8SPB - chains b and c of the 6 polymer chains in the assembly; structure by electron microscopy, 3.20 A resolution.

Chain b:
Molecule: Caspase-4 subunit p10
Organism: Homo sapiens
Reference sequence: P49662 (CASP4_HUMAN); residues 290-377 here = UniProt positions 290-377
Amino-acid sequence (92 residues; each row starts with the number of its first residue):
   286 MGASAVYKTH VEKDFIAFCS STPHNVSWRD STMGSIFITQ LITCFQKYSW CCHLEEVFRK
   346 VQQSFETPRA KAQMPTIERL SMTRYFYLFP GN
Not modelled in the structure: 286-289
Construct notes: initiating methionine (286); expression tag (287-289)
Curated features (UniProtKB/Swiss-Prot):
  - modified residue: Arg-314 (Microbial infection: ADP-riboxanated arginine)
  - mutagenesis: Val-291 (V291N: Abolished interaction with Gasdermin-D (GSDMD) and ability to mediate its cleavage. Strongly decreased ability to cleave IL18), Lys-293 (K293A: Strongly decreased ability to cleave IL18), Arg-314 (R314A: Abolished ability to cleave Gasdermin-D (GSDMD). Abolished ability to cleave IL18), Ile-321 (I321D: Abolished ability to cleave IL18), Lys-356 (K356D: Abolished binding to IL18 and ability to mediate its cleavage)
From the paper describing this entry:
  - mutagenesis - K356D: decreased signaling in response to Cytosolic LPS
  - mutagenesis - K356D: abolished catalytic activity

Chain c:
Molecule: Interleukin-18
Organism: Homo sapiens
Reference sequence: Q14116 (IL18_HUMAN); residues 6-193 here = UniProt positions 6-193
Amino-acid sequence (188 residues; row label = number of the first residue in the row):
     6 VEDNCINFVA MKFIDNTLYF IAEDDENLES DYFGKLESKL SVIRNLNDQV LFIDQGNRPL
    66 FEDMTDSDCR DNAPRTIFII SMYKDSQPRG MAVTISVKCE KISTLSCENK IISFKEMNPP
   126 DNIKDTKSDI IFFQRSVPGH DNKMQFESSS YEGYFLACEK ERDLFKLILK KEDELGDRSI
   186 MFTVQNED
Not modelled in the structure: 53-80
Curated features (UniProtKB/Swiss-Prot):
  - site (Cleavage): Asp-36, Tyr-37, Asp-71, Ser-72
  - mutagenesis: Asn-12 (N12A: Strongly decreased processing by CASP4 or CASP5; when associated with A-28), Glu-28 (E28A: Strongly decreased processing by CASP4 or CASP5; when associated with A-12), Leu-33 to Ser-35 (Abolished processing by CASP1, CASP4 or CASP5 and maturation), Asp-36 (D36A: Abolished processing by CASP1 or CASP4 or CASP5 and maturation), Tyr-37 to Phe-38 (Does not strongly affect cleavage by CASP4), Phe-38 (F38D: Abolished ability to bind the IL18R1 receptor without affecting its processing by CASP4), Lys-40 (K40A: Reduces binding to IL18R1 and the ability to induce IFNG production), Leu-41 (L41A: Impairs binding to IL18R1 and the ability to induce IFNG production), Lys-44 (K44A: Reduces binding to IL18R1 and the ability to induce IFNG production), Val-47 to Ile-48 (Decreased binding to CASP4), Arg-49 (R49A: Reduces binding to IL18R1 and the ability to induce IFNG production), Asp-53 (D53A: Reduces binding to IL18R1 and the ability to induce IFNG production), 17 further mutagenesis entries in UniProt
From the paper describing this entry:
  - mutagenesis - V47N/I48N, E192K/D193K: decreased catalytic activity with Caspase-4 subunit p20
  - mutagenesis - V47N/I48N: decreased catalytic activity on LPS
  - mutagenesis - E192K/D193K: decreased signaling

Chain b / chain c interface:
Contacting residue pairs - 19 pairs, chain b then chain c:
  Val-311(b) / Ser-35(c)
  Ser-312(b) / Ser-35(c)
  Ser-312(b) / Asp-36(c)  hydrogen bond (backbone-backbone)
  Trp-313(b) / Leu-33(c)  hydrophobic
  Trp-313(b) / Glu-34(c)
  Trp-313(b) / Ser-35(c)
  Trp-313(b) / Asp-36(c)
  Arg-314(b) / Asn-32(c)
  Arg-314(b) / Leu-33(c)
  Arg-314(b) / Glu-34(c)  hydrogen bond (backbone-backbone)
  Arg-314(b) / Ser-35(c)  hydrogen bond (side chain-backbone)
  Arg-314(b) / Asp-36(c)  salt bridge
  Asp-315(b) / Glu-31(c)
  Asp-315(b) / Leu-33(c)
  Ser-316(b) / Asn-32(c)
  Ser-316(b) / Glu-34(c)
  Ala-355(b) / Glu-28(c)
  Lys-356(b) / Glu-28(c)
  Lys-356(b) / Asp-30(c)  salt bridge
Other interface residues (no listed pair), chain b (9 interface residues in all): Thr-317
Other interface residues (no listed pair), chain c (9 interface residues in all): Asp-29

Summary:
Chain b and chain c each contribute 9 residues to their interface; the contacts include 3 hydrogen bonds and 2
salt bridges. Polar pairs include Arg-314(b)/Asp-36(c), Lys-356(b)/Asp-30(c) and Arg-314(b)/Ser-35(c). From
the paper: V47N/I48N and E192K/D193K of chain c reduce catalytic activity with Caspase-4 subunit p20; K356D of
chain b reduces signaling in response to Cytosolic LPS.
Here chain b is Caspase-4 subunit p10 and chain c is Interleukin-18, both from Homo sapiens. Entry 8SPB
(Caspase-4/Pro-IL-18 complex) was determined by electron microscopy.
